Entry 1HJA (X-ray diffraction, 2.30 A resolution); this record covers chains A and B of the 4 polymer chains in the assembly.

Chain A:
Molecule: Alpha-chymotrypsin
Source organism: Bos taurus
Notes: EC 3.4.21.1
UniProt: P00766 (CTRB_BOVIN); numbering as in UniProt (aligned over 1-13)
Chain sequence (13 residues; numbered 1 to 13; the number before each row is that of its first residue):
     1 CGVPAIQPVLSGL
Not modelled in the structure: 11-13

Chain B:
Molecule: Alpha-chymotrypsin
Source organism: Bos taurus
Notes: EC 3.4.21.1
UniProt: P00766 (CTRA_BOVIN); residue numbers follow UniProt; this construct covers 16-146
Chain sequence (131 residues; each row starts with the number of its first residue):
    16 IVNGEEAVPGSWPWQVSLQDKTGFHFCGGSLINENWVVTAAHCGVTTSDV
    66 VVAGEFDQGSSSEKIQKLKIAKVFKNSKYNSLTINNDITLLKLSTAASFS
   116 QTVSAVCLPSASDDFAAGTTCVTTGWGLTRY
Swiss-Prot annotation at these positions:
  - active site (Charge relay system): H57, D102
Disulfides: C42-C58

Interface between chain A and chain B:
Contacting residue pairs (19):
  C1(A) - A120(B)
  C1(A) - V121(B)
  C1(A) - C122(B)  disulfide
  G2(A) - A120(B)  hydrogen bond (backbone-backbone)
  G2(A) - C122(B)  hydrogen bond (backbone-side chain)
  P4(A) - S26(B)
  P4(A) - P28(B)
  A5(A) - Q116(B)
  I6(A) - V23(B)  hydrophobic
  I6(A) - P24(B)
  I6(A) - G25(B)
  I6(A) - S26(B)
  Q7(A) - S26(B)
  P8(A) - S26(B)
  P8(A) - W27(B)  hydrophobic
  V9(A) - V23(B)  hydrophobic
  L10(A) - E20(B)
  L10(A) - W27(B)  hydrophobic
  L10(A) - V137(B)  hydrophobic
Other interface residues (no listed pair), chain B (14 interface residues in all): W29, T117
Disulfides between the chains: C1(A)-C122(B)

Summary:
Chain A and chain B form an interface of 9 and 14 residues respectively, with 1 disulfide bond and 2 hydrogen
bonds. Polar contacts include G2(A)-C122(B) and G2(A)-A120(B). Curated annotation (UniProt) lists active-site
residues H57(B) and D102(B) on chain B.
Here chain A is Alpha-chymotrypsin and chain B is Alpha-chymotrypsin, both from Bos taurus. Entry 1HJA (Lys 18
variant of turkey ovomucoid inhibitor third domain complexed with alpha-chymotrypsin) was determined by X-ray
diffraction.
